4V5V - chains AF and AK of the 11 polymer chains in the assembly; structure by X-ray diffraction, 3.60 A resolution.

[Chain AF]
Name: Respiratory syncytial virus nucleocapsid protein
From: Human respiratory syncytial virus
UniProtKB: Q4KRW9 (Q4KRW9_HRSV); residues 1-375 here = UniProt positions 1-375
Sequence (375 residues; numbered 1 to 375; the number before each row is that of its first residue):
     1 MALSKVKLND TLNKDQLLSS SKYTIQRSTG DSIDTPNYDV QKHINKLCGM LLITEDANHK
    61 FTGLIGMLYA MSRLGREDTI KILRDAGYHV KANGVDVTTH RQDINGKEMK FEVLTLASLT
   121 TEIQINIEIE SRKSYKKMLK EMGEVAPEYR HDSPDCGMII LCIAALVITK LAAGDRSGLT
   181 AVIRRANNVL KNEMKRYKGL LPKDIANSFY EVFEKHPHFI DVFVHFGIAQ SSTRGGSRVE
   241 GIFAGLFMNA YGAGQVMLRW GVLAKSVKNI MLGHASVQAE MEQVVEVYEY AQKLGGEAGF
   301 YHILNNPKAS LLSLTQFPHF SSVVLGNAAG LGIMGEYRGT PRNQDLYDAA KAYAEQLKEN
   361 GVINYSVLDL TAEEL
Curated features (UniProtKB/Swiss-Prot):
  - region: Arg338 to Asn364 (Interaction with the phosphoprotein)
  - modified residue: Tyr38 (Phosphotyrosine)

[Chain AK]
Molecule: 70-nt RNA strand
From: Escherichia coli
Sequence (70 nucleotides; numbered 1 to 70; the number before each row is that of its first residue):
     1 CCCCCCCCCC CCCCCCCCCC CCCCCCCCCC CCCCCCCCCC CCCCCCCCCC CCCCCCCCCC
    61 CCCCCCCCCC

[Chain AF / chain AK interface]
Residue-residue contacts (31; chain AF residue first):
  Thr169(AF) with C42(AK), base contact
  Lys170(AF) with C40(AK), phosphate contact; C41(AK), salt bridge to the phosphate; C42(AK), base contact
  Ala172(AF) with C38(AK), hydrogen bond to the sugar
  Ala173(AF) with C38(AK), base contact; C39(AK), sugar contact
  Ala181(AF) with C41(AK), phosphate contact
  Arg184(AF) with C41(AK), salt bridge to the phosphate; C42(AK), salt bridge to the phosphate
  Arg185(AF) with C42(AK), base contact; C43(AK), salt bridge to the phosphate
  Val189(AF) with C43(AK), sugar contact
  Gly241(AF) with C43(AK), base contact
  Ile242(AF) with C43(AK), base contact
  Gly245(AF) with C43(AK), base contact
  Gly254(AF) with C38(AK), phosphate contact; C39(AK), phosphate contact
  Val256(AF) with C39(AK), phosphate contact; C40(AK), base contact
  Trp260(AF) with C40(AK), base contact
  Ser313(AF) with C37(AK), phosphate contact; C38(AK), phosphate contact
  Thr315(AF) with C38(AK), hydrogen bond to the phosphate
  Ile333(AF) with C40(AK), base contact
  Gly335(AF) with C40(AK), hydrogen bond to the sugar
  Glu336(AF) with C40(AK), hydrogen bond to the sugar
  Tyr337(AF) with C39(AK), hydrogen bond to the phosphate; C40(AK), sugar contact
  Arg338(AF) with C39(AK), hydrogen bond to the sugar
  Gly339(AF) with C39(AK), base contact
Interface residues without a listed pair, chain AF (31 interface residues in all): Arg238, Leu246, Asn249, Gln255, His302, Ser310, Leu314, Met334, Arg342
Interface residues without a listed pair, chain AK (8 interface residues in all): C36

[Overview]
31 residues of chain AF and 8 residues of chain AK are in contact; the contacts include 6 hydrogen bonds and 4
salt bridges. Among the polar pairs are Ala172(AF)-C38(AK), Gly335(AF)-C40(AK) and Glu336(AF)-C40(AK).
Chain AF is Respiratory syncytial virus nucleocapsid protein (Human respiratory syncytial virus) and chain AK
is a 70-nt RNA strand (Escherichia coli); the structure, Structure of respiratory syncytial virus nucleocapsid
protein, P1 crystal form, was determined by X-ray diffraction together with 2YHM from the same study.
